6HIZ - chains CK and CA of the 28 polymer chains in the assembly; structure by electron microscopy, 3.08 A resolution.

[Chain CK]
Protein: uS11m
Source organism: Trypanosoma brucei brucei
Reference sequence: Q389T7 (Q389T7_TRYB2); residues 1-326 here = UniProt positions 1-326
Amino-acid sequence (326 residues; numbered 1 to 326; the number before each row is that of its first residue; X marks 1 residue of unknown identity (built as UNK)):
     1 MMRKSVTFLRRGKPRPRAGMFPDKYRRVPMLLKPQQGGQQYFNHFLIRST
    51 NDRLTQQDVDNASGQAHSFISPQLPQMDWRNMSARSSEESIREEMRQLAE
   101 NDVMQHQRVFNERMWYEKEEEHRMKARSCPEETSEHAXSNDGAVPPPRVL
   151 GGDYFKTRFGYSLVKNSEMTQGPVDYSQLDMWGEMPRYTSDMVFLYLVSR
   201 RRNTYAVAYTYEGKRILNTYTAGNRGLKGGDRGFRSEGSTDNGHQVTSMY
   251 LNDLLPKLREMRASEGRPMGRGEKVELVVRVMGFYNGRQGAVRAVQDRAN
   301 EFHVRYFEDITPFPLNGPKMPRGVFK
Unresolved in the structure: 1-9, 62-326
Construct notes: conflict Arg3 (Gln in Q389T7), UNK_138 (Ile in Q389T7)

[Chain CA]
Molecule: 611-nt RNA strand
Source organism: Trypanosoma brucei brucei
Sequence (611 nucleotides; row label = number of the first residue in the row):
     1 UAAAUUAUGGUCAAUUGUUAGUAUUCAUAUUAAUUUUUUUAAAUGUUUUA
    51 UCAUUUUAUAAAGGUUUAUUUUUGAAAGAUUUUUUGUAUAAAAUUUUAGG
   101 AAUAGUUAAUAAUAAUUUAUAAUUUUGAUUAGAUUGUUUUGUUAAUGCUA
   151 UUAGAUGGGUGUGGAAAAAUAAAAAAAAUAAUUAAUAUAUAUCAAUAAUA
   201 AAUUAAAUUAAUCUAUUAGUCAGAAAUGGAUGCCAGCCGUUGCGGUAAUU
   251 UCUAUGCUUUUAAAUAUUAUACAAUUAUCAUAUUAAAUUGUUAAGUGCUG
   301 AUUUAACCAAUAAAAAUAUAAAUAAUUUUUAUUUGUUUUUAAACACCAUU
   351 AGGUAUAUGCAAAUAUAAAAUUAUAGUAAUUAUAAAUUAUAUUAUAUUAU
   401 AUUUAUUCAUAUAAUUAAUAGGAUAAUAUUUGUAGUUUUUGAUACCAUGA
   451 UAAGGAUUAUAAAUUGAAAGUGUUAAUAUCAUAAUCAAAAUUUAUUAUUU
   501 AUAUUAAAUAUGUAUGUGUAGAUAAAAUAAGAAAUUAAAAAGGUAUUGUU
   551 GCCCACCAAUUUUUAUAAUAAAAAUAACGUGCAGUAAUUAAUAUAUUUAU
   601 AAAAAUAUAUU
Unresolved in the structure: 1-394, 538-611
Construct notes: conflict U473 (G3014 in 343546)
Ligand contacts:
  - spermidine (SPD), molecule 1: U398, A399, U457, U458, A459
  - spermidine (SPD), molecule 2: A452, A453, G454, G466, A467, A468, A469, G470

[Interface between chain CK and chain CA]
Pairs across the interface - 43 pairs, chain CK then chain CA:
  Arg10(CK) - G455(CA)  salt bridge to the phosphate
  Arg10(CK) - G466(CA)  hydrogen bond to the base
  Arg10(CK) - A525(CA)  phosphate contact
  Arg10(CK) - A526(CA)  salt bridge to the phosphate
  Arg11(CK) - G454(CA)  sugar contact
  Arg11(CK) - G455(CA)  phosphate contact
  Arg11(CK) - A525(CA)  phosphate contact
  Gly12(CK) - A524(CA)  phosphate contact
  Pro14(CK) - A456(CA)  hydrogen bond to the base
  Arg15(CK) - U400(CA)  base contact
  Arg15(CK) - G455(CA)  base contact
  Arg15(CK) - A456(CA)  base contact
  Arg15(CK) - A526(CA)  base contact
  Arg15(CK) - A527(CA)  salt bridge to the phosphate
  Pro16(CK) - G455(CA)  base contact
  Pro16(CK) - A456(CA)  base contact
  Arg17(CK) - U400(CA)  salt bridge to the phosphate
  Arg17(CK) - U457(CA)  base contact
  Arg17(CK) - U536(CA)  hydrogen bond to the sugar
  Ala18(CK) - A399(CA)  base contact
  Ala18(CK) - U400(CA)  hydrogen bond to the sugar
  Ala18(CK) - A527(CA)  base contact
  Gly19(CK) - U400(CA)  hydrogen bond to the phosphate
  Gly19(CK) - A459(CA)  hydrogen bond to the base
  Met20(CK) - U457(CA)  base contact
  Phe21(CK) - G455(CA)  base contact
  Phe21(CK) - A459(CA)  hydrogen bond to the base
  Phe21(CK) - A527(CA)  base contact
  Pro22(CK) - A459(CA)  base contact
  Pro22(CK) - U465(CA)  base contact
  Asp23(CK) - A459(CA)  base contact
  Lys24(CK) - A527(CA)  base contact
  Lys24(CK) - U528(CA)  phosphate contact
  Lys24(CK) - G531(CA)  salt bridge to the phosphate
  Lys24(CK) - A532(CA)  hydrogen bond to the base
  Tyr25(CK) - G531(CA)  sugar contact
  Tyr25(CK) - A532(CA)  phosphate contact
  Arg26(CK) - U460(CA)  base contact
  Arg26(CK) - U465(CA)  salt bridge to the phosphate
  Arg26(CK) - U528(CA)  hydrogen bond to the sugar
  Arg27(CK) - U465(CA)  salt bridge to the phosphate
  Arg27(CK) - U528(CA)  hydrogen bond to the phosphate
  Arg27(CK) - A529(CA)  salt bridge to the phosphate
Interface residues without a listed pair, chain CA (20 interface residues in all): A530

[Summary]
17 residues of chain CK and 20 residues of chain CA are in contact, with 10 hydrogen bonds and 8 salt bridges.
Polar pairs include Arg10(CK)-G466(CA), Pro14(CK)-A456(CA) and Gly19(CK)-A459(CA). Ligands of chain CA:
spermidine.
Here chain CK is uS11m and chain CA is a 611-nt RNA strand, both from Trypanosoma brucei brucei. Entry 6HIZ
(Cryo-EM structure of the Trypanosoma brucei mitochondrial ribosome - This entry contains the head of the ...)
was determined by electron microscopy, deposited together with 6HIV, 6HIW, 6HIX and 6HIY.
